2AG0 - chains A and C of the 4 polymer chains in the assembly; structure by X-ray diffraction, 2.58 A resolution.

== Chain A (and C) ==
Protein: benzaldehyde lyase
Source organism: Pseudomonas fluorescens
Notes: EC 4.1.2.38; chain C of this document is another copy of the same molecule, construct and numbering; everything in this record applies to it too
Sequence (563 residues; row label = number of the first residue in the row):
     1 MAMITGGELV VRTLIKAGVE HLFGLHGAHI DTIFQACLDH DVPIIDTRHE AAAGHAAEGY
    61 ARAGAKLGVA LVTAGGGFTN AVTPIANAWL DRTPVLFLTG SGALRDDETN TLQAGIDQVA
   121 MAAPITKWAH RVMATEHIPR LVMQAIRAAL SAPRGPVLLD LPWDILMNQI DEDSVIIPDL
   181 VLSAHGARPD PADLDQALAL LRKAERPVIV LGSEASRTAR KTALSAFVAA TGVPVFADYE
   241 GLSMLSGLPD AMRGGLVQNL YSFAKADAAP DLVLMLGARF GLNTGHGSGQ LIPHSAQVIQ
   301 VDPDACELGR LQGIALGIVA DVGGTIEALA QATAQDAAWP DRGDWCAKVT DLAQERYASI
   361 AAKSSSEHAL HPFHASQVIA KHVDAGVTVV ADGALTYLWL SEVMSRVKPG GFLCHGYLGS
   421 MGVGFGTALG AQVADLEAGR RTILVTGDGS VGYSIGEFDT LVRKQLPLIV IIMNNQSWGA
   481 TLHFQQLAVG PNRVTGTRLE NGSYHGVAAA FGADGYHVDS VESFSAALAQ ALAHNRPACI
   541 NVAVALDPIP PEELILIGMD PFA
Unresolved in the structure: 1, 556-563

== How chain A and chain C interact ==
Pairs across the interface (22; chain A residue first):
  L104(A) - M133(C)  hydrophobic
  L104(A) - H137(C)
  D106(A) - H137(C)
  D107(A) - H130(C)  salt bridge
  D107(A) - R140(C)  hydrogen bond (backbone-side chain)
  E108(A) - W128(C)
  E108(A) - H130(C)  salt bridge
  E108(A) - R140(C)  hydrogen bond (backbone-side chain)
  E108(A) - L141(C)
  E108(A) - Q144(C)
  T109(A) - R140(C)
  W128(A) - E108(C)
  H130(A) - D107(C)  salt bridge
  H130(A) - E108(C)  salt bridge
  M133(A) - L104(C)  hydrophobic
  M133(A) - M133(C)  hydrophobic
  H137(A) - L104(C)
  H137(A) - D106(C)
  R140(A) - D107(C)  hydrogen bond (side chain-backbone)
  R140(A) - E108(C)  hydrogen bond (side chain-backbone)
  R140(A) - T109(C)
  Q144(A) - E108(C)
Interface residues without a listed pair, chain A (14 interface residues in all): R105, R131, L141
Interface residues without a listed pair, chain C (14 interface residues in all): R105, R131

== Summary ==
Chain A and chain C each contribute 14 residues to their interface; the contacts include 4 hydrogen bonds and
4 salt bridges. Polar pairs include D107(A)-H130(C), E108(A)-H130(C) and D107(A)-R140(C).
Chain A and chain C are both benzaldehyde lyase (Pseudomonas fluorescens); the structure, Crystal structure of
Benzaldehyde lyase (BAL)- native, was determined by X-ray diffraction (same publication as 2AG1).
